Entry 7PXB (electron microscopy, 4.00 A resolution); this record covers chains A and D of the 7 polymer chains in the assembly.

# Chain A (and D)
Name: AAA ATPase forming ring-shaped complexes
From: Mycobacterium tuberculosis
Notes: chain D of this document is another copy of the same molecule, construct and numbering; everything in this record applies to it too
UniProt: A0A045JPX7 (A0A045JPX7_MYCTX); residues 1-609 here = UniProt positions 1-609
Chain sequence (609 residues; each row starts with the number of its first residue):
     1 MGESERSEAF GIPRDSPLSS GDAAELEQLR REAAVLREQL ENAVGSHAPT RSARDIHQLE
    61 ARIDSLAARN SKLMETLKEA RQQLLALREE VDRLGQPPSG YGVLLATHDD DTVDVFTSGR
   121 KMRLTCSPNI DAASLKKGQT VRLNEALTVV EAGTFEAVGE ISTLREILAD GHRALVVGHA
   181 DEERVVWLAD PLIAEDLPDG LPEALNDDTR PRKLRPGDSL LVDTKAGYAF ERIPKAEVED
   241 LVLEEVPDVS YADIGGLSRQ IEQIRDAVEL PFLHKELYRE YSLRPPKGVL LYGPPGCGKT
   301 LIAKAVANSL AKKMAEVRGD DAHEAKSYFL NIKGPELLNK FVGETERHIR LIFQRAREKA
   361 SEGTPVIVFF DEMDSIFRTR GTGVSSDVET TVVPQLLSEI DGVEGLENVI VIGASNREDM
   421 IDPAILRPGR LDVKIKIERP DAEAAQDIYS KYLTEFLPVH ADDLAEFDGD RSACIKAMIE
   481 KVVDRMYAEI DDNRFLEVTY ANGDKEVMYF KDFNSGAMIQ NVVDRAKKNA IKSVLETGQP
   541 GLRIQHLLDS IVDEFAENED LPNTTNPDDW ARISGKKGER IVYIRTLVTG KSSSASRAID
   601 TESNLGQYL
Disordered / not traced: 1-96, 194-210, 319-325, 385-387, 590-609 (chain D: 1-96, 194-210, 316-325, 378-389, 588-609)
Ion coordination: Mg2+: T300 (together with ATP)
Residues lining bound ligands: ATP (adenosine-5'-triphosphate): D253, I254, G255, P295, G296, C297, G298, K299, T300, L301, N416, I448, Y452, G516, A517, Q520
What the authors report for this chain:
  - mutagenesis - K340A: abolished catalytic activity on ATP
  - mutagenesis - K340A: decreased catalytic activity on PupDHFR

# Chain A / chain D interface
Pairs across the interface (50):
  D114(A) - Y101(D)  hydrogen bond
  K121(A) - Y101(D)
  M122(A) - S99(D)
  M122(A) - Y101(D)
  R123(A) - P97(D)
  R123(A) - P98(D)
  R123(A) - S99(D)  hydrogen bond (backbone-backbone)
  R123(A) - Y101(D)  hydrogen bond
  L124(A) - P98(D)  hydrophobic
  L147(A) - P98(D)  hydrophobic
  E166(A) - P234(D)
  R173(A) - A157(D)
  R173(A) - E231(D)  salt bridge
  L175(A) - I161(D)  hydrophobic
  L175(A) - I233(D)  hydrophobic
  A180(A) - H179(D)
  D181(A) - H179(D)
  E182(A) - H179(D)
  E183(A) - I161(D)
  R184(A) - G159(D)
  R184(A) - E160(D)  salt bridge
  R184(A) - I161(D)
  V185(A) - A157(D)
  V185(A) - V158(D)
  V185(A) - L221(D)  hydrophobic
  W187(A) - V158(D)
  R259(A) - D553(D)  salt bridge
  D266(A) - K532(D)  salt bridge
  L270(A) - K532(D)
  L270(A) - L535(D)  hydrophobic
  Y281(A) - P458(D)  hydrophobic
  Y281(A) - K527(D)  hydrogen bond (backbone-side chain)
  Y281(A) - V534(D)
  S282(A) - K527(D)
  L283(A) - D524(D)
  L283(A) - K527(D)
  L283(A) - K528(D)
  R380(A) - P335(D)
  R380(A) - L338(D)
  T391(A) - F341(D)
  P394(A) - P335(D)
  K434(A) - E557(D)
  S574(A) - Y583(D)  hydrogen bond (backbone-side chain)
  G575(A) - Y583(D)
  G575(A) - R585(D)
  K577(A) - R585(D)
  G578(A) - Y583(D)
  G578(A) - R585(D)
  R580(A) - V582(D)  hydrogen bond (side chain-backbone)
  R580(A) - Y583(D)
Other interface residues (no listed pair), chain A (43 interface residues in all): T125, L168, V186, G227, Q263, H274, L277, Y292, V388, P428, I435, E579
Other interface residues (no listed pair), chain D (40 interface residues in all): G100, E151, T163, E336, A517, N521, I531, P540, G541, D560, T586

# In short
Chain A and chain D form an interface of 43 and 40 residues respectively, with 6 hydrogen bonds and 4 salt
bridges. Polar contacts include R173(A)-E231(D), R184(A)-E160(D) and R259(A)-D553(D). Chain A binds ATP. From
the paper: K340A of chain A abolishes catalytic activity on ATP; K340A of chain A reduces catalytic activity
on PupDHFR.
Both chains are AAA ATPase forming ring-shaped complexes (Mycobacterium tuberculosis). Entry 7PXB
(Substrate-engaged mycobacterial Proteasome-associated ATPase - focused 3D refinement (state B)) was
determined by electron microscopy, deposited together with 7PX9, 7PXA, 7PXC and 7PXD.
